PDB entry 6V86 | electron microscopy, 4.63 A resolution (low resolution: residue-level contacts below are approximate; hydrogen-bond / salt-bridge calls are withheld) | chains C and D of the 6 polymer chains in the assembly

Chain C (and D):
Molecule: Phosphoprotein
Source organism: Simian virus 5 (strain W3)
Notes: chain D of this document is another copy of the same molecule, construct and numbering; everything in this record applies to it too
Reference sequence: P11208 (PHOSP_PIV5); residues 1-392 here = UniProt positions 1-392
Amino-acid sequence (392 residues; numbered 1 to 392; the number before each row is that of its first residue):
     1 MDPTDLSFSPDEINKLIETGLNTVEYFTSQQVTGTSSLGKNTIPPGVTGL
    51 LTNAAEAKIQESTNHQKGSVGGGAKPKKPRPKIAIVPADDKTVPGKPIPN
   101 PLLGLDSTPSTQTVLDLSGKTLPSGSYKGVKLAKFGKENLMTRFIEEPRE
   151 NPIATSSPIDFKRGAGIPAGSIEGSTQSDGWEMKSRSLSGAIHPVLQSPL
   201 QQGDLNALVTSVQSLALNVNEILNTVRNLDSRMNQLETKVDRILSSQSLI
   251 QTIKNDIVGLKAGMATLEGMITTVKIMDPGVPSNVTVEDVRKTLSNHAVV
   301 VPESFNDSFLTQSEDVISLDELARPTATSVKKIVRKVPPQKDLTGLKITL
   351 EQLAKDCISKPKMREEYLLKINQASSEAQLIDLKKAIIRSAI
Not modelled in the structure: 1-197, 272-392 (chain D: 1-198, 271-392)

Chain C / chain D interface:
Pairs across the interface - 34 pairs, chain C then chain D:
  Gln202(C) - Leu200(D)
  Gln202(C) - Gln202(D)
  Leu205(C) - Gln202(D)
  Leu205(C) - Leu205(D)
  Val209(C) - Leu208(D)
  Asn220(C) - Asn218(D)
  Leu223(C) - Asn218(D)
  Leu223(C) - Ile222(D)
  Val226(C) - Thr225(D)
  Arg227(C) - Glu221(D)
  Asp230(C) - Thr225(D)
  Asp230(C) - Asn228(D)
  Asp230(C) - Leu229(D)
  Met233(C) - Leu229(D)
  Met233(C) - Arg232(D)
  Met233(C) - Leu236(D)
  Asn234(C) - Asn228(D)
  Asn234(C) - Arg232(D)
  Glu237(C) - Arg232(D)
  Glu237(C) - Leu236(D)
  Val240(C) - Leu236(D)
  Val240(C) - Lys239(D)
  Asp241(C) - Lys239(D)
  Leu244(C) - Lys239(D)
  Leu244(C) - Ile243(D)
  Ile250(C) - Leu249(D)
  Lys254(C) - Leu249(D)
  Ile257(C) - Ile253(D)
  Ile257(C) - Asp256(D)
  Leu260(C) - Asp256(D)
  Leu260(C) - Leu260(D)
  Lys261(C) - Asp256(D)
  Met264(C) - Asp256(D)
  Met264(C) - Leu260(D)
Interface residues without a listed pair, chain C (26 interface residues in all): Ala216, Val219, Leu236, Gln247, Gln251, Ile271
Interface residues without a listed pair, chain D (22 interface residues in all): Leu215, Met233, Arg242, Leu267

In short:
The interface between chain C and chain D involves 26 residues on one side and 22 on the other.
Chain C and chain D are both Phosphoprotein (Simian virus 5 (strain W3)); the structure, Parainfluenza virus 5
L-P complex with an alternate conformation of the CD-MTase-CTD module, was determined by electron microscopy
together with 6V85 and 6VAG from the same study.
